Entry 3COG (X-ray diffraction, 2.00 A resolution); this record covers chains A and D of the 4 polymer chains in the assembly.

== Chain A (and D) ==
Protein: Cystathionine gamma-lyase
Source organism: Homo sapiens
Notes: EC 4.4.1.1; chain D of this document is another copy of the same molecule, construct and numbering; everything in this record applies to it too
Reference sequence: P32929 (CGL_HUMAN); residue numbers follow UniProt; this construct covers 1-402
Chain sequence (403 residues; each row starts with the number of its first residue; note: 1 number in that range is skipped by the numbering (no residue carries it; nothing is unmodelled there); numbers below 1 keep their minus sign (Ser-1 is residue -1)):
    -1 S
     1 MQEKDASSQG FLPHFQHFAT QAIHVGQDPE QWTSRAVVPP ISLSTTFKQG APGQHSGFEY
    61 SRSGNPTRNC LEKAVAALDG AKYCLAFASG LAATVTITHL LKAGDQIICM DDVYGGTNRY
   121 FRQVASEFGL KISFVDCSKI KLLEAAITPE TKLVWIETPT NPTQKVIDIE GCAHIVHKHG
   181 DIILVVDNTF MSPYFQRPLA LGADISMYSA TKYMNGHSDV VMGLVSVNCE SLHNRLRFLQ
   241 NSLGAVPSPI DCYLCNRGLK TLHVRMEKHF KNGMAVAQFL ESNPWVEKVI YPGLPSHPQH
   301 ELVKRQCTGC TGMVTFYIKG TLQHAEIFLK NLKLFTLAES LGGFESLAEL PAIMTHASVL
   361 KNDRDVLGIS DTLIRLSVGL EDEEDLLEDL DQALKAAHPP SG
Not modelled in the structure: -1, 1-9, 50-63, 400-402 (chain D: -1, 1-9, 402)
Construct notes: expression tag (-1)
Curated features (UniProtKB/Swiss-Prot):
  - binding site (substrate): Arg62, Tyr114, Arg119, Glu339
  - modified residue: Lys212 (N6-(pyridoxal phosphate)lysine)
  - natural variant: Thr67 (T67I: In CSTNU), Gln240 (Q240E: In CSTNU)
Covalent attachments: (2S)-2-aminopent-4-enoic acid (2AG) linked to Tyr114; pyridoxal phosphate (PLP) linked to Lys212
Ligand contacts:
  - (2S)-2-aminopent-4-enoic acid (2AG): Arg119, Glu339, Thr355, Ser358
  - pyridoxal phosphate (PLP): Ser89, Gly90, Leu91, Thr117, Glu157, Asn161, Asp187, Thr189, Phe190, Met207, Ser209, Thr211, Val221, Met222, Leu341

== How chain A and chain D interact ==
Contacting residue pairs - 66 pairs, chain A then chain D:
  Gln16(A) - Glu384(D)  hydrogen bond
  His17(A) - Asp382(D)
  His17(A) - Glu384(D)  salt bridge
  His17(A) - Asp385(D)  salt bridge
  Phe18(A) - Asp382(D)  hydrogen bond (backbone-side chain)
  Ala19(A) - Leu380(D)
  Ala19(A) - Glu381(D)
  Ala19(A) - Asp382(D)  hydrogen bond (backbone-side chain)
  Thr20(A) - Leu334(D)
  Thr20(A) - Glu381(D)
  Thr20(A) - Asp382(D)  hydrogen bond (backbone-side chain)
  Thr20(A) - Asp385(D)  hydrogen bond
  Ile23(A) - Phe344(D)
  Ile23(A) - Glu345(D)
  Ile23(A) - Leu380(D)
  Ile23(A) - Glu381(D)
  His24(A) - Leu334(D)
  His24(A) - Glu381(D)  salt bridge
  Val37(A) - Glu345(D)
  Val38(A) - His217(D)
  Val38(A) - Ser218(D)
  Asn215(A) - Arg257(D)  hydrogen bond
  His217(A) - Arg257(D)
  His217(A) - Thr261(D)
  Ser218(A) - Val38(D)
  Asp219(A) - Tyr253(D)  hydrogen bond
  Asp219(A) - Arg257(D)  salt bridge
  Tyr253(A) - Asp219(D)  hydrogen bond
  Tyr253(A) - Leu254(D)
  Leu254(A) - Leu254(D)  hydrophobic
  Leu254(A) - Arg257(D)  hydrogen bond (backbone-side chain)
  Arg257(A) - Asn215(D)  hydrogen bond
  Arg257(A) - His217(D)
  Arg257(A) - Asp219(D)  salt bridge
  Arg257(A) - Leu254(D)  hydrogen bond (side chain-backbone)
  Arg257(A) - Arg257(D)
  Arg257(A) - Gly258(D)
  Gly258(A) - Arg257(D)
  Lys260(A) - Phe344(D)
  Thr261(A) - His217(D)
  Thr261(A) - Arg265(D)
  His263(A) - Leu380(D)  hydrogen bond (side chain-backbone)
  Val264(A) - Val264(D)
  Val264(A) - Lys268(D)
  Arg265(A) - Thr261(D)
  Lys268(A) - Val264(D)
  Leu334(A) - Thr20(D)
  Leu334(A) - His24(D)
  Phe344(A) - Ile23(D)
  Phe344(A) - Lys260(D)
  Glu345(A) - Val37(D)
  Leu380(A) - Ala19(D)
  Leu380(A) - Ile23(D)
  Leu380(A) - His263(D)  hydrogen bond (backbone-side chain)
  Glu381(A) - Ala19(D)
  Glu381(A) - Thr20(D)
  Glu381(A) - Ile23(D)
  Glu381(A) - His24(D)  salt bridge
  Asp382(A) - His17(D)
  Asp382(A) - Phe18(D)  hydrogen bond (side chain-backbone)
  Asp382(A) - Ala19(D)  hydrogen bond (side chain-backbone)
  Asp382(A) - Thr20(D)  hydrogen bond (side chain-backbone)
  Glu384(A) - Gln16(D)
  Glu384(A) - His17(D)  salt bridge
  Asp385(A) - His17(D)  salt bridge
  Asp385(A) - Thr20(D)  hydrogen bond
Also at the interface, not in a pair above, chain A (33 interface residues in all): Val220, Thr336
Also at the interface, not in a pair above, chain D (33 interface residues in all): Val220, Thr336

== In short ==
Chain A and chain D each contribute 33 residues to their interface, with 17 hydrogen bonds and 8 salt bridges.
Polar contacts include His17(A)-Glu384(D), His17(A)-Asp385(D) and His24(A)-Glu381(D). Covalently linked
pyridoxal phosphate: at Lys212(A). (2S)-2-aminopent-4-enoic acid is covalently linked to Tyr114(A).
Chain A and chain D are both Cystathionine gamma-lyase (Homo sapiens); the structure, Crystal structure of
human cystathionase (Cystathionine gamma lyase) in complex with DL-propargylglycine, was determined by X-ray
diffraction, deposited together with 3ELP and 2NMP.
